Entry 1MK5 (X-ray diffraction, 1.40 A resolution); this record covers chains A and B.

# Chain A (and B)
Protein: Streptavidin
Source organism: Streptomyces avidinii
Notes: fragment: Core Streptavidin (residues 13-139); chain B of this document is another copy of the same molecule, construct and numbering; everything in this record applies to it too
Reference sequence: P22629 (SAV_STRAV); residues 13-139 here correspond to UniProt positions 37-163 (UniProt number = residue number + 24)
Sequence (127 residues; each row starts with the number of its first residue):
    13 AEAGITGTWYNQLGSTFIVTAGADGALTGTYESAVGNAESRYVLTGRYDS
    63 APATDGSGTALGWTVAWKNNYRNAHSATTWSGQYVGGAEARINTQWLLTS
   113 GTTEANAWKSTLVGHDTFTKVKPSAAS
Unresolved in the structure: 13, 135-139 (chain B: 13-15, 136-139)
Ligand contacts: biotin (BTN): Asn23, Leu25, Ser27, Tyr43, Ser45, Val47, Gly48, Asn49, Ala50, Trp79, Ala86, Ser88, Thr90, Trp92, Trp108, Leu110, Asp128
UniProt features mapped onto this chain:
  - motif: Arg59 to Asp61 (Cell attachment site)
  - binding site (biotin): Tyr43, Tyr54, Trp92, Trp108, Trp120

# Chain A / chain B interface
Contacting residue pairs (86; chain A residue first):
  Val55(A) - Arg59(B)
  Thr57(A) - Thr57(B)  hydrogen bond
  Thr57(A) - Gly58(B)
  Thr57(A) - Arg59(B)
  Gly58(A) - Thr57(B)  hydrogen bond (backbone-side chain)
  Arg59(A) - Val55(B)
  Arg59(A) - Thr57(B)
  Arg59(A) - Thr76(B)
  Arg59(A) - Ala78(B)
  Tyr60(A) - Ala78(B)
  Asp61(A) - Ala78(B)
  Asp61(A) - Lys80(B)
  Asp61(A) - Asn85(B)  hydrogen bond
  Asp61(A) - His87(B)  salt bridge
  Ser62(A) - Lys80(B)
  Ala63(A) - Lys80(B)
  Ala63(A) - Asn85(B)  hydrogen bond (backbone-side chain)
  Ala63(A) - His87(B)
  Pro64(A) - His87(B)
  Ala65(A) - His87(B)
  Gly68(A) - Thr115(B)
  Gly68(A) - Glu116(B)
  Ser69(A) - Thr114(B)
  Gly70(A) - Gly113(B)
  Gly70(A) - Thr114(B)  hydrogen bond (backbone-backbone)
  Ala72(A) - His87(B)
  Ala72(A) - Ser88(B)
  Ala72(A) - Ala89(B)
  Ala72(A) - Thr111(B)
  Leu73(A) - Ala89(B)
  Gly74(A) - Thr76(B)
  Gly74(A) - Thr91(B)
  Trp75(A) - Thr76(B)  hydrogen bond (backbone-side chain)
  Thr76(A) - Arg59(B)
  Thr76(A) - Gly74(B)  hydrogen bond (side chain-backbone)
  Thr76(A) - Trp75(B)  hydrogen bond (side chain-backbone)
  Ala78(A) - Arg59(B)
  Ala78(A) - Tyr60(B)
  Lys80(A) - Asp61(B)
  Lys80(A) - Ser62(B)
  Lys80(A) - Ala63(B)
  Asn85(A) - Asp61(B)  hydrogen bond
  Asn85(A) - Ala63(B)  hydrogen bond (side chain-backbone)
  His87(A) - Asp61(B)  salt bridge
  His87(A) - Ala63(B)  hydrogen bond (side chain-backbone)
  His87(A) - Pro64(B)
  His87(A) - Ala65(B)
  Ser88(A) - Ala72(B)
  Ala89(A) - Ala72(B)
  Ala89(A) - Leu73(B)
  Ala89(A) - Ser93(B)
  Thr91(A) - Gly74(B)
  Thr91(A) - Thr91(B)  hydrogen bond
  Thr91(A) - Trp92(B)
  Thr91(A) - Ser93(B)
  Trp92(A) - Thr91(B)
  Ser93(A) - Ala89(B)
  Ser93(A) - Thr91(B)
  Ser93(A) - Leu109(B)  hydrogen bond (side chain-backbone)
  Ser93(A) - Thr111(B)  hydrogen bond
  Gly94(A) - Thr111(B)
  Gln95(A) - Ser112(B)
  Gln95(A) - Gly113(B)
  Gln95(A) - Thr114(B)  hydrogen bond (side chain-backbone)
  Gln95(A) - Ser122(B)
  Gln107(A) - Leu109(B)
  Gln107(A) - Thr123(B)  hydrogen bond
  Trp108(A) - Leu109(B)
  Leu109(A) - Ser93(B)  hydrogen bond (backbone-side chain)
  Leu109(A) - Gln107(B)
  Leu109(A) - Trp108(B)
  Leu109(A) - Leu109(B)  hydrophobic
  Thr111(A) - Ala72(B)
  Thr111(A) - Ser93(B)  hydrogen bond
  Thr111(A) - Gly94(B)
  Ser112(A) - Gln95(B)
  Gly113(A) - Ser69(B)
  Gly113(A) - Gly70(B)
  Gly113(A) - Gln95(B)
  Thr114(A) - Ser69(B)
  Thr114(A) - Gly70(B)  hydrogen bond (backbone-backbone)
  Thr114(A) - Gln95(B)  hydrogen bond
  Thr115(A) - Ser69(B)
  Glu116(A) - Val97(B)
  Ser122(A) - Gln95(B)
  Thr123(A) - Gln107(B)  hydrogen bond
Interface residues without a listed pair, chain A (43 interface residues in all): Val77, Leu110, Ala119
Interface residues without a listed pair, chain B (44 interface residues in all): Asp67, Gly68, Leu110, Ala119

# Summary
The interface between chain A and chain B involves 43 residues on one side and 44 on the other; the contacts
include 21 hydrogen bonds and 2 salt bridges. Polar contacts include Asp61(A)-His87(B), Thr57(A)-Thr57(B) and
Gly58(A)-Thr57(B). Bound to chain A: biotin.
Chain A and chain B are both Streptavidin (Streptomyces avidinii); the structure, Wildtype Core-Streptavidin
with Biotin at 1.4A, was determined by X-ray diffraction, deposited together with 1MEP.
